Entry 8I0Q (electron microscopy, 4.45 A resolution (low resolution: residue-level contacts below are approximate; hydrogen-bond / salt-bridge calls are withheld)); this record covers chains B and U of the 8 polymer chains in the assembly.

Chain B:
Name: Beta-arrestin-1
Source organism: Rattus norvegicus
UniProtKB: P29066 (ARRB1_RAT); numbering as in UniProt (aligned over 1-418)
Chain sequence (418 residues; each row starts with the number of its first residue):
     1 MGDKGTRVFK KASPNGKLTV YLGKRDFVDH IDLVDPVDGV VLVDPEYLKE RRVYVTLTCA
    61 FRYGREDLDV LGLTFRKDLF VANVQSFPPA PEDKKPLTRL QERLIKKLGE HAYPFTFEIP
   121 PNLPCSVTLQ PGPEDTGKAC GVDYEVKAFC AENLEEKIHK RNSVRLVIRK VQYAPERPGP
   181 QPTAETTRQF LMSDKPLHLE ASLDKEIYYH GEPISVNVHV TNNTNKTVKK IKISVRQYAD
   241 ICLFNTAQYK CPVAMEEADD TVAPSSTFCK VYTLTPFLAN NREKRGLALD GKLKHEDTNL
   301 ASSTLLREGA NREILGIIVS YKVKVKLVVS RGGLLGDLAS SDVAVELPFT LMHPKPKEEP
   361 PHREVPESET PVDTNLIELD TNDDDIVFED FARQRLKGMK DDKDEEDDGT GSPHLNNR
Not modelled in the structure: 1-5, 369-418
Curated features (UniProtKB/Swiss-Prot):
  - binding site (1D-myo-inositol hexakisphosphate): Lys250, Met255, Lys324, Lys326
  - modified residue: Tyr47 (Phosphotyrosine), Ser412 (Phosphoserine)
  - mutagenesis: Val53 (V53D: Inhibits internalization of EDNRA, EDNRB and ADRB2. No effect on interaction with SRC; impairs ADRB2- and HTR1A-mediated ERK phosphorylation; impairs sequestration of ADRB2), Pro91 (P91G: Impairs interaction with SRC; impairs ADRB2- and HTR1A-mediated ERK phosphorylation; no effect on sequestration of ADRB2; when associated with E-121), Pro121 (P121E: Impairs interaction with SRC; impairs ADRB2- and HTR1A-mediated ERK phosphorylation; no effect on sequestration of ADRB2; when associated with G-91), Ser412 (S412A: Abolishes phosphorylation and inhibits ADRB2 endocytosis; no effect on interaction with ADRB2; S412D: Impairs interaction with SRC ...)

Chain U:
Name: C-X-C chemokine receptor type 4
UniProtKB: P61073 (CXCR4_HUMAN); residues 336-352 here = UniProt positions 336-352
Chain sequence (17 residues; numbered 336 to 352; the number before each row is that of its first residue):
   336 GHSSVSTESE SSSFHSS
Not modelled in the structure: 336-342, 352
Modified positions: Ser341, Ser344, Ser346, Ser347, Ser348, Ser351, Ser352 (phosphoserine; SEP); Thr342 (phosphothreonine; TPO)

Chain B / chain U interface:
Residue-residue contacts - 20 pairs, chain B then chain U:
  Thr6(B) - Ser348(U)
  Thr6(B) - Phe349(U)
  Thr6(B) - Ser351(U)
  Arg7(B) - Ser346(U)
  Arg7(B) - Ser347(U)
  Val8(B) - Ser346(U)
  Val8(B) - Ser347(U)
  Phe9(B) - Glu345(U)
  Lys10(B) - Ser344(U)
  Lys10(B) - Glu345(U)
  Lys10(B) - Ser346(U)
  Lys10(B) - Ser347(U)
  Lys11(B) - Glu343(U)
  Lys11(B) - Ser344(U)
  Arg25(B) - Ser344(U)
  Arg103(B) - Ser351(U)
  Lys107(B) - Ser347(U)
  Lys107(B) - Ser348(U)
  Lys107(B) - His350(U)
  Lys294(B) - Ser344(U)

Overview:
10 residues of chain B and 9 residues of chain U are in contact. UniProt lists 4 residues binding
1D-myo-inositol hexakisphosphate and 4 mutagenesis sites on chain B.
Chain B is Beta-arrestin-1 (Rattus norvegicus) and chain U is C-X-C chemokine receptor type 4; the structure,
Structure of beta-arrestin1 in complex with a phosphopeptide corresponding to the human C-X-C chemokine
receptor type ..., was determined by electron microscopy (same publication as 8GO8, 8GOC, 8GOO, 8GP3, 8I0N,
8I0Z and 8I10).
